PDB entry 6WZG | electron microscopy, 2.30 A resolution | chains B and N of the 6 polymer chains in the assembly

[Chain B]
Molecule: Guanine nucleotide-binding protein G(I)/G(S)/G(T) subunit beta-1
Organism: Homo sapiens
UniProtKB: P62873 (GBB1_HUMAN); numbering as in UniProt (aligned over 1-340)
Sequence (340 residues; row label = number of the first residue in the row):
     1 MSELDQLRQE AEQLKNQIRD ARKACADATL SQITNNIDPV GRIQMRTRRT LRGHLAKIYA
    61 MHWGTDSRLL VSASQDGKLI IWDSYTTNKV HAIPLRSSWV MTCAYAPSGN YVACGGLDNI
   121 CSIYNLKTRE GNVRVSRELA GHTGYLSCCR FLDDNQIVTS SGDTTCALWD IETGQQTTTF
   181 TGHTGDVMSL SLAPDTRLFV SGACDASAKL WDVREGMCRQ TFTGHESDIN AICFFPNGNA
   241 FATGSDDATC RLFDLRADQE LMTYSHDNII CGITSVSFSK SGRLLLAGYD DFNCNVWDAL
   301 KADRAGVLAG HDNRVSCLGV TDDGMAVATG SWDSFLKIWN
Unresolved in the structure: 1-2
Curated features (UniProtKB/Swiss-Prot):
  - modified residue: Ser2 (N-acetylserine), His266 (Phosphohistidine)
  - natural variant: Leu30 (L30F: In MRD42; uncertain significance), Arg52 (R52G: In MRD42), Gly64 (G64V: In MRD42), Asp76 (D76E: In MRD42; D76G: In MRD42), Gly77 (G77S: In MRD42), Lys78 (K78R: In MRD42), Ile80 (I80N: In MRD42; I80T: In MRD42), His91 (H91R: In MRD42; uncertain significance), Ala92 (A92T: In MRD42), Pro94 (P94S: In MRD42), Leu95 (L95P: In MRD42), Arg96 (R96L: In MRD42), 5 further natural variant entries in UniProt

[Chain N]
Molecule: Nanobody35
Organism: Lama glama
Notes: antibody fragment or engineered binder
Sequence (138 residues; numbered 1 to 138; the number before each row is that of its first residue):
     1 QVQLQESGGG LVQPGGSLRL SCAASGFTFS NYKMNWVRQA PGKGLEWVSD ISQSGASISY
    61 TGSVKGRFTI SRDNAKNTLY LQMNSLKPED TAVYYCARCP APFTRDCFDV TSTTYAYRGQ
   121 GTQVTVSSHH HHHHEPEA
Unresolved in the structure: 127-138
Cystine bridges: Cys22-Cys96, Cys99-Cys107

[Interface between chain B and chain N]
Pairs across the interface (22):
  Arg8(B) - Gln120(N)  hydrogen bond
  Glu12(B) - Gln3(N)  hydrogen bond
  Lys15(B) - Gln1(N)
  Arg19(B) - Gln1(N)
  Cys204(B) - Tyr117(N)  hydrogen bond (backbone-side chain)
  Asp205(B) - Ala116(N)
  Asp205(B) - Tyr117(N)
  Ala206(B) - Tyr117(N)
  Gly224(B) - Gln1(N)
  His225(B) - Val2(N)
  Glu226(B) - Val2(N)
  Glu226(B) - Gly26(N)
  Glu226(B) - Phe27(N)
  Glu226(B) - Thr28(N)  hydrogen bond (side chain-backbone)
  Glu226(B) - Tyr32(N)  hydrogen bond (backbone-side chain)
  Glu226(B) - Arg98(N)  hydrogen bond (backbone-side chain)
  Ser227(B) - Arg98(N)
  Ser227(B) - Pro100(N)  hydrogen bond (side chain-backbone)
  Ser227(B) - Ala101(N)
  Ser227(B) - Tyr117(N)
  Asp228(B) - Tyr117(N)  hydrogen bond
  Ile270(B) - Phe103(N)
Interface residues without a listed pair, chain B (17 interface residues in all): Thr184, Thr223, Asp246, Asp247
Interface residues without a listed pair, chain N (16 interface residues in all): Pro102, Thr114

[Summary]
Chain B and chain N form an interface of 17 and 16 residues respectively; the contacts include 8 hydrogen
bonds. Among the polar pairs are Arg8(B)-Gln120(N), Glu12(B)-Gln3(N) and Cys204(B)-Tyr117(N).
Chain B is Guanine nucleotide-binding protein G(I)/G(S)/G(T) subunit beta-1 (Homo sapiens) and chain N is
Nanobody35 (Lama glama); the structure, Human secretin receptor Gs complex, was determined by electron
microscopy together with 6WI9 from the same study.
